Entry 8HNH (electron microscopy, 3.73 A resolution); this record covers chain A.

# Chain A
Name: Solute carrier organic anion transporter family member 1B1
From: Homo sapiens
UniProtKB: Q9Y6L6 (SO1B1_HUMAN); numbering as in UniProt (aligned over 1-691)
Amino-acid sequence (724 residues; each row starts with the number of its first residue):
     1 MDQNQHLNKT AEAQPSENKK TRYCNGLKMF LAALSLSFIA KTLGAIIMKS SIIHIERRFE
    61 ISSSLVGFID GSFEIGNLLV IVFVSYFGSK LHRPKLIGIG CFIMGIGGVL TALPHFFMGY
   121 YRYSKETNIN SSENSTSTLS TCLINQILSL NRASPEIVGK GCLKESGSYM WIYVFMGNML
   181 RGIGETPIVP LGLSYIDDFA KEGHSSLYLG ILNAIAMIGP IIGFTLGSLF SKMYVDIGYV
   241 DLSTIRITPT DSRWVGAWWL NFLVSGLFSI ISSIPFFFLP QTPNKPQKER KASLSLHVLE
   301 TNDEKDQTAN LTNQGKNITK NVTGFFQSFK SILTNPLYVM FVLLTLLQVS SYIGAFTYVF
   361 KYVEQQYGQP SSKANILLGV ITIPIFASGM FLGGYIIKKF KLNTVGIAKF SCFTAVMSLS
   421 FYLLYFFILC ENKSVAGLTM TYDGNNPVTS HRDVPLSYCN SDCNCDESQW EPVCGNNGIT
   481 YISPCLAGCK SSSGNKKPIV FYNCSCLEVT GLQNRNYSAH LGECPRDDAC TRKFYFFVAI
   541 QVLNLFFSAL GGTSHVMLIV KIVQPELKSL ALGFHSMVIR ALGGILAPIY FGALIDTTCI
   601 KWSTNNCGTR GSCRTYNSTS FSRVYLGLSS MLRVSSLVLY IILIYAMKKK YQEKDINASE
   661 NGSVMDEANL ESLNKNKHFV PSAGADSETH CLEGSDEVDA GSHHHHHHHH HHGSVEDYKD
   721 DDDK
Unresolved in the structure: 1-24, 125-138, 145-155, 284-322, 652-724
Construct notes: expression tag (692-724)
Disulfides: Cys142-Cys463, Cys430-Cys530, Cys459-Cys506, Cys465-Cys485, Cys474-Cys524, Cys489-Cys504, Cys599-Cys613
Glycans and other covalent adducts: N-acetylglucosamine (NAG) linked to Asn503, Asn516
Residues lining bound ligands: simeprevir (30B; (2R,3aR,10Z,11aS,12aR,14aR)-N-(cyclopropylsulfonyl)-2-({7-methoxy-8-methyl-2-[4-(1-methylethyl)-1,3-thiazol-2-yl]quinolin-4-yl}oxy)-5-methyl-4,14-dioxo-2,3,3a,4,5,6,7,8,9,11a,12,13,14,14a-tetradecahydrocyclopenta[c]cyclopropa[g][1,6]diazacyclotetradecine-12a(1H)-carboxamide): Phe38, Lys41, Thr42, Ala45, Val189, Asn213, Pro220, Phe224, Tyr352, Ile353, Phe356, Gly379, Thr382, Ile383, Phe386, Met390, Val556, Ile579, Arg580
Curated features (UniProtKB/Swiss-Prot):
  - modified residue (Phosphoserine): Ser293, Ser295, Ser672, Ser682
  - glycosylation (N-linked (GlcNAc...) asparagine): Asn130, Asn134, Asn432, Asn503, Asn516, Asn617
Reported in the primary citation:
  - binding site for simeprevir: Tyr352, Phe356, Phe386
  - contacts within the chain: His115-Asp236
  - mutagenesis - K41A, K49A, R580A: decreased expression

# Summary
Chain A binds simeprevir. Covalently linked N-acetylglucosamine: at Asn503 and Asn516. From the paper: a
binding site for simeprevir at Tyr352, Phe356 and Phe386; K41A, K49A and R580A reduce expression.
Chain A is Solute carrier organic anion transporter family member 1B1 (Homo sapiens); the structure, Cryo-EM
structure of human OATP1B1 in complex with simeprevir, was determined by electron microscopy (same publication
as 8HNB, 8HNC, 8HND and 8K6L).
